7VAZ - chains C and D of the 3 polymer chains in the assembly; structure by X-ray diffraction, 2.73 A resolution.

Chain C:
Molecule: 14A fab light chain
Organism: Mus musculus
Notes: antibody fragment or engineered binder
Chain sequence (217 residues; each row starts with the number of its first residue):
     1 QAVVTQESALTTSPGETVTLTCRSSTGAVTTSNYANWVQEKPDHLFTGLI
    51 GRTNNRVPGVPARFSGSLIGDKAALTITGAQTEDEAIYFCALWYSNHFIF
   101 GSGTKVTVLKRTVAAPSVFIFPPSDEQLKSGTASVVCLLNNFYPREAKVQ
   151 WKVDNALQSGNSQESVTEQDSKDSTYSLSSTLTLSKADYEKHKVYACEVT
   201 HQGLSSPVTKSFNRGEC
Disordered / not traced: 216-217
Cystine bridges: C22-C90, C137-C197

Chain D:
Molecule: 14A fab heavy chain
Organism: Mus musculus
Notes: antibody fragment or engineered binder
Chain sequence (229 residues; row label = number of the first residue in the row):
     1 MEVKLLQSGGGLVQPGGSLKLSCAASGIDFSGYWMSWVRRAPGKGLEWIG
    51 EITPDSSTINYAPSLKDEFIISRDNAKNTLYLQMTKVRSDDTALYYCVSY
   101 YEGFAYWGQGTLVTVSAASTKGPSVFPLAPSSKSTSGGTAALGCLVKDYF
   151 PEPVTVSWNSGALTSGVHTFPAVLQSSGLYSLSSVVTVPSSSLGTQTYIC
   201 NVNHKPSNTKVDKKVEPKSCDKTENLYFQ
Disordered / not traced: 131-134, 218-229
Cystine bridges: C23-C97, C144-C200
Residues lining bound ligands: 2-acetamido-2-deoxy-beta-D-galactopyranose (NGA): D29, G32, Y33, Y101

Chain C / chain D interface:
Pairs across the interface (66; chain C residue first):
  N36(C) - G103(D)
  N36(C) - F104(D)
  V38(C) - L46(D)  hydrophobic
  V38(C) - W107(D)  hydrophobic
  E40(C) - R40(D)  salt bridge
  H44(C) - R40(D)
  H44(C) - L94(D)
  H44(C) - Y96(D)
  F46(C) - L46(D)  hydrophobic
  F46(C) - Y96(D)
  F46(C) - W107(D)  hydrophobic
  G48(C) - F104(D)  hydrogen bond (backbone-backbone)
  G51(C) - E102(D)
  R52(C) - E102(D)
  N55(C) - E102(D)
  V57(C) - Y101(D)
  V57(C) - G103(D)
  V57(C) - A105(D)  hydrophobic
  P58(C) - Y101(D)  hydrophobic
  F89(C) - G45(D)
  F89(C) - L46(D)
  W93(C) - E51(D)
  N96(C) - N60(D)
  N96(C) - Y61(D)
  H97(C) - W48(D)
  H97(C) - Y61(D)
  H97(C) - A62(D)
  H97(C) - P63(D)
  F98(C) - W48(D)
  F98(C) - Y100(D)
  F98(C) - F104(D)  hydrophobic
  F100(C) - L46(D)
  F100(C) - W48(D)
  F100(C) - F104(D)  hydrophobic
  F119(C) - T135(D)
  F119(C) - S136(D)
  F119(C) - A141(D)  hydrophobic
  F121(C) - L128(D)
  F121(C) - A129(D)
  F121(C) - A141(D)
  F121(C) - L142(D)  hydrophobic
  S124(C) - F126(D)
  S124(C) - P127(D)
  E126(C) - P127(D)
  E126(C) - K213(D)  salt bridge
  Q127(C) - F126(D)
  S134(C) - L145(D)
  L138(C) - F170(D)  hydrophobic
  L138(C) - V185(D)  hydrophobic
  N140(C) - H168(D)
  N140(C) - T187(D)
  N141(C) - H168(D)  hydrogen bond
  Q163(C) - V173(D)
  Q163(C) - L174(D)
  Q163(C) - Q175(D)
  E164(C) - V173(D)
  S165(C) - F170(D)
  S165(C) - P171(D)  hydrogen bond (side chain-backbone)
  V166(C) - P171(D)
  T167(C) - H168(D)
  T167(C) - F170(D)
  S177(C) - H168(D)
  S177(C) - F170(D)
  L178(C) - F170(D)
  S179(C) - F170(D)
  S179(C) - S183(D)  hydrogen bond
Also at the interface, not in a pair above, chain C (41 interface residues in all): R56, I87, S117, S130, T132, V136, D170
Also at the interface, not in a pair above, chain D (44 interface residues in all): V38, E47, P130, T139, K147, T169, A172

In short:
41 residues of chain C face 44 of chain D across their interface, with 4 hydrogen bonds and 2 salt bridges.
Polar contacts include E40(C)-R40(D), E126(C)-K213(D) and N141(C)-H168(D). Chain D binds
2-acetamido-2-deoxy-beta-D-galactopyranose.
Chain C is 14A fab light chain and chain D is 14A fab heavy chain, both from Mus musculus; the structure,
Crystal structure of antibody 14A in complex with MUC1 glycopeptide(GlycoS), was determined by X-ray
diffraction.
